PDB entry 7V5K | electron microscopy, 2.80 A resolution | chains A and C of the 9 polymer chains in the assembly

[Chain A (and C)]
Protein: Spike glycoprotein
From: Human betacoronavirus 2c EMC/2012
Notes: chain C of this document is another copy of the same molecule, construct and numbering; everything in this record applies to it too
Reference sequence: K0BRG7 (K0BRG7_MERS); residues 18-1206 here = UniProt positions 18-1206
Sequence (1189 residues; each row starts with the number of its first residue):
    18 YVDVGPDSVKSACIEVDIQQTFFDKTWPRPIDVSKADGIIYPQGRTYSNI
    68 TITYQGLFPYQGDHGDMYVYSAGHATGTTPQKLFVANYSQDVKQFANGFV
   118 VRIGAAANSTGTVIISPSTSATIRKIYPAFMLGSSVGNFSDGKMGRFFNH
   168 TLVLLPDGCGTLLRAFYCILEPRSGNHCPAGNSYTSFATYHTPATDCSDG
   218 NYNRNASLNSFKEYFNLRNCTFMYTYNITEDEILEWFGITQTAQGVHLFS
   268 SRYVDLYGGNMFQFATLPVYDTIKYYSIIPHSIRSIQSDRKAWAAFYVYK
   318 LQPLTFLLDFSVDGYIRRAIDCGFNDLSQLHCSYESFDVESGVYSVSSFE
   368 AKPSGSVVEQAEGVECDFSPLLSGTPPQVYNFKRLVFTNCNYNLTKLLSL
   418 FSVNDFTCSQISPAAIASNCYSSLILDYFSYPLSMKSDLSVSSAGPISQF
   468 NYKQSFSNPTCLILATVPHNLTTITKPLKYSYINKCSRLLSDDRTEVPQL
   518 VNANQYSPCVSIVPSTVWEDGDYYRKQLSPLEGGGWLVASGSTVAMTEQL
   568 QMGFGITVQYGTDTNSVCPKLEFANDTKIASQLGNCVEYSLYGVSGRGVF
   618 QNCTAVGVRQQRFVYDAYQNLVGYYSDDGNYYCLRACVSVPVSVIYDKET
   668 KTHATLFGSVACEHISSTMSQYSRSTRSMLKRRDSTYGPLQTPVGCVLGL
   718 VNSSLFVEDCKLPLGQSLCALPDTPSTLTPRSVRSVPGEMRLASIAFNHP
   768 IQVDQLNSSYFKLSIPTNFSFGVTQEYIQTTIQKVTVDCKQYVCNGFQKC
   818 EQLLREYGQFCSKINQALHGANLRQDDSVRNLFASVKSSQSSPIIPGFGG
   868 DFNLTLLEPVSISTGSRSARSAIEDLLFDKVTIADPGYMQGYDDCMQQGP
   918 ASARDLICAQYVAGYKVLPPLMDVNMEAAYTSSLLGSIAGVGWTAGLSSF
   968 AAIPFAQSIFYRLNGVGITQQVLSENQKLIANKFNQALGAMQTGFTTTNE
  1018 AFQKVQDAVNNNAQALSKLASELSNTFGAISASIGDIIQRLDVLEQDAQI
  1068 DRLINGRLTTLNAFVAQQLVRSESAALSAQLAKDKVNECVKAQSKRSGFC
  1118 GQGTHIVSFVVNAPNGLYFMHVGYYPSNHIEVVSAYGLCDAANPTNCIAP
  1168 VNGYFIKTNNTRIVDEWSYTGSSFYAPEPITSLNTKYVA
Disordered / not traced: 378-380, 589-594, 699-709, 745-756, 878-885, 916-923
Disulfide bonds: Cys30-Cys195, Cys176-Cys214, Cys185-Cys237, Cys339-Cys349, Cys383-Cys407, Cys425-Cys478, Cys437-Cys585, Cys503-Cys526, Cys620-Cys650, Cys679-Cys713, Cys811-Cys817, Cys1106-Cys1117

[Chain A / chain C interface]
Residue-residue contacts (140):
  Tyr58(A) - Val625(C)
  Tyr58(A) - Gln628(C)
  Pro59(A) - Gln628(C)
  Gln60(A) - Gln628(C)  hydrogen bond (backbone-side chain)
  Gly61(A) - Gln628(C)
  Gly61(A) - Phe630(C)
  Arg62(A) - Gln628(C)
  Arg62(A) - Phe630(C)
  Arg62(A) - Tyr632(C)
  Thr63(A) - Val625(C)
  Thr63(A) - Gln628(C)
  Thr63(A) - Phe630(C)  hydrogen bond (backbone-backbone)
  Thr63(A) - Val631(C)
  Thr63(A) - Tyr632(C)  hydrogen bond (backbone-backbone)
  Tyr64(A) - Val631(C)  hydrophobic
  Tyr64(A) - Tyr632(C)
  Ser65(A) - Val631(C)
  Ile67(A) - Ala634(C)
  Val271(A) - Val625(C)  hydrophobic
  Val271(A) - Gln627(C)
  Phe279(A) - Gln628(C)
  Val329(A) - Val623(C)
  Val329(A) - Gly624(C)
  Asp330(A) - Gly624(C)
  Asp330(A) - Val625(C)
  Gly331(A) - Gly624(C)
  Gly331(A) - Val625(C)
  Thr803(A) - Ser362(C)
  Asp805(A) - Ser364(C)
  Asp805(A) - Ser365(C)  hydrogen bond (side chain-backbone)
  Lys807(A) - Ser364(C)  hydrogen bond
  Lys807(A) - Ser692(C)
  Gln808(A) - Glu367(C)
  Gln808(A) - Ser656(C)  hydrogen bond
  Gly813(A) - Glu367(C)
  Arg822(A) - Gln72(C)  hydrogen bond
  Arg822(A) - Pro320(C)
  Arg822(A) - Leu321(C)
  Arg822(A) - Thr322(C)  hydrogen bond
  Ser829(A) - Ser350(C)
  Gln833(A) - Ser350(C)  hydrogen bond (side chain-backbone)
  Gln833(A) - Tyr351(C)
  His836(A) - Val360(C)
  His836(A) - Tyr361(C)
  Ser856(A) - Pro767(C)
  Ser856(A) - Ile768(C)
  Gln857(A) - Ile768(C)
  Gln857(A) - Ser781(C)  hydrogen bond
  Gln857(A) - His1146(C)
  Ser858(A) - Ile768(C)  hydrogen bond (backbone-backbone)
  Ser858(A) - Gln769(C)
  Ser858(A) - Val770(C)  hydrogen bond (backbone-backbone)
  Ser859(A) - Gln769(C)
  Ser859(A) - Val770(C)  hydrogen bond (side chain-backbone)
  Pro860(A) - Gln769(C)
  Pro860(A) - Val770(C)
  Tyr905(A) - Ser676(C)
  Tyr905(A) - Leu715(C)
  Met906(A) - Ser676(C)
  Met906(A) - Ala678(C)
  Met906(A) - Cys713(C)
  Met906(A) - Val714(C)
  Met906(A) - Leu715(C)  hydrogen bond (backbone-backbone)
  Gly908(A) - Ser676(C)
  Tyr909(A) - Val655(C)
  Tyr909(A) - Ser656(C)
  Tyr909(A) - Val657(C)
  Tyr909(A) - Ser676(C)  hydrogen bond (backbone-backbone)
  Tyr909(A) - His681(C)
  Tyr909(A) - Tyr689(C)  hydrogen bond
  Asp910(A) - Ala678(C)
  Asp910(A) - His681(C)
  Cys912(A) - Arg652(C)  hydrogen bond (backbone-side chain)
  Met913(A) - Arg652(C)  hydrogen bond (backbone-side chain)
  Met913(A) - Val655(C)  hydrophobic
  Met913(A) - His681(C)
  Gln915(A) - Gln618(C)
  Gln915(A) - Arg652(C)
  Gln927(A) - Val655(C)
  Gln927(A) - Ser656(C)  hydrogen bond (backbone-backbone)
  Gln927(A) - Ser676(C)
  Tyr928(A) - Arg652(C)  hydrogen bond
  Tyr928(A) - Ala653(C)
  Tyr928(A) - Cys654(C)
  Tyr928(A) - Val655(C)
  Lys933(A) - Gly675(C)
  Lys933(A) - Ser676(C)
  Pro936(A) - Leu715(C)  hydrophobic
  Pro936(A) - Ala737(C)
  Leu938(A) - Ser734(C)
  Leu938(A) - Ala737(C)
  Met939(A) - Ala737(C)
  Asp940(A) - Leu738(C)
  Met943(A) - Phe764(C)  hydrophobic
  Ala946(A) - Phe764(C)  hydrophobic
  Tyr947(A) - Phe764(C)  hydrophobic
  Ser950(A) - Pro767(C)
  Trp960(A) - Tyr1153(C)  hydrophobic
  Trp960(A) - Ile1165(C)  hydrophobic
  Trp960(A) - Asn1169(C)
  Thr961(A) - Pro1167(C)
  Ser965(A) - Pro783(C)
  Ser965(A) - Thr1121(C)
  Ser965(A) - Tyr1141(C)
  Ser965(A) - Pro1143(C)
  Ser965(A) - Val1181(C)
  Ser966(A) - Ser781(C)
  Ser966(A) - Ile782(C)
  Ser966(A) - Pro783(C)
  Ser966(A) - Val1181(C)
  Phe967(A) - Val770(C)  hydrophobic
  Phe967(A) - Leu780(C)
  Phe967(A) - Ser781(C)  hydrogen bond (backbone-backbone)
  Ala968(A) - Phe778(C)  hydrophobic
  Ala968(A) - Lys779(C)
  Ala968(A) - Leu780(C)  hydrophobic
  Ala968(A) - Asn1169(C)
  Ala969(A) - Val770(C)  hydrophobic
  Ala969(A) - Asp771(C)
  Ala969(A) - Phe778(C)
  Ala969(A) - Lys779(C)  hydrogen bond (backbone-backbone)
  Ile970(A) - Gln772(C)
  Ile970(A) - Phe778(C)  hydrophobic
  Ile970(A) - Tyr1153(C)
  Pro971(A) - Gln772(C)
  Gln974(A) - Ala1206(C)
  Tyr978(A) - Tyr1153(C)
  Gln988(A) - Ile1197(C)
  Gln988(A) - Ser1199(C)
  Glu1039(A) - Tyr635(C)  hydrogen bond
  Asn1042(A) - Tyr635(C)
  Ile1055(A) - Ser612(C)
  Asp1101(A) - Gly1115(C)
  Asn1104(A) - Ser1114(C)
  Asn1104(A) - Gly1115(C)
  Glu1105(A) - Arg1113(C)  salt bridge
  Glu1105(A) - Ser1114(C)
  Phe1191(A) - Glu1195(C)
  Phe1191(A) - Pro1196(C)
  Phe1191(A) - Ile1197(C)  hydrophobic
Other interface residues (no listed pair), chain A (74 interface residues in all): Ile69, Glu818, Lys854, Gln907, Pro937, Ala962, Gly963, Arg1113
Other interface residues (no listed pair), chain C (84 interface residues in all): Val363, Asp633, Pro658, Val677, Glu680, Cys736, Ile762, Ala763, Asn765, Ile985, Val1168, Val1205

[Summary]
The interface between chain A and chain C involves 74 residues on one side and 84 on the other; the contacts
include 23 hydrogen bonds and 1 salt bridge. Polar contacts include Glu1105(A)-Arg1113(C), Gln60(A)-Gln628(C)
and Asp805(A)-Ser365(C).
Both chains are Spike glycoprotein (Human betacoronavirus 2c EMC/2012). Entry 7V5K (MERS S ectodomain trimer
in complex with neutralizing antibody 0722 (state 1)) was determined by electron microscopy.
